9D8Z - chain A; structure by X-ray diffraction, 1.85 A resolution.

== Chain A ==
Protein: Activin receptor type-1
Source organism: Homo sapiens
Notes: EC 2.7.11.30
Reference sequence: Q04771 (ACVR1_HUMAN); residue numbers follow UniProt; this construct covers 178-509
Sequence (332 residues; numbered 178 to 509; the number before each row is that of its first residue):
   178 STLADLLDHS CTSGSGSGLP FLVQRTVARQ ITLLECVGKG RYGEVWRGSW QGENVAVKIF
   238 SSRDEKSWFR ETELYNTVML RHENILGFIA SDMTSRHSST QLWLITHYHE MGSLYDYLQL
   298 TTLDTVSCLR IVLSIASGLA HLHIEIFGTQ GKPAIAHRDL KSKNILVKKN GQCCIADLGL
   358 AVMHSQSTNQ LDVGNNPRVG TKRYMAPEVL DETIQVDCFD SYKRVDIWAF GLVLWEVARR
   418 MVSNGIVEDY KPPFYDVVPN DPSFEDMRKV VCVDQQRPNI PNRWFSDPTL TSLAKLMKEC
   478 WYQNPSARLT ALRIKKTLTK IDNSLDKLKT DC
Disordered / not traced: 178-202, 500-509
Small-molecule neighbours: A1A3D (1-[(1r,3r)-3-(methylcarbamoyl)cyclobutyl]-N-[(1-methylpiperidin-4-yl)methyl]-2-(3,4,5-trimethoxyphenyl)-1H-1,3-benzimidazole-6-carboxamide): Val214, Gly215, Tyr219, Val222, Ala233, Val234, Lys235, Glu248, Leu263, Leu281, Thr283, Tyr285, His286, Glu287, Met288, Gly289, Ser290, Leu297, Lys340, Asn341, Leu343, Ala353, Asp354
Curated features (UniProtKB/Swiss-Prot):
  - active site: Asp336 (Proton acceptor)
  - binding site (ATP): Val214 to Val222, Lys235
  - modified residue: Ser501 (Phosphoserine)
  - natural variant: Pro197 to Phe198 (sequence variant, change not given here; In FOP), Arg202 (R202I: In FOP), Arg206 (R206H: In FOP), Gln207 (Q207E: In FOP), Gly328 (G328E: In FOP; G328R: In FOP; G328W: In FOP), Gly356 (G356D: In FOP), Arg375 (R375P: In FOP)
  - mutagenesis: Thr203 (T203V: Almost complete loss of alcaline phosphatase induction; in association with A-325), Gln207 (Q207D: Strong induction of SMAD1 phosphorylation), Gly325 (G325A: Almost complete loss of alcaline phosphatase induction; in association with V-203)

== Overview ==
Ligands of chain A: compound A1A3D. UniProt lists active-site residue Asp336, 10 ATP-binding residues and 3
mutagenesis sites.
Chain A is Activin receptor type-1 (Homo sapiens); the structure, Crystal structure of the ACVR1 (ALK2) Kinase
Domain in complex with inhibitor CDD-2282, was determined by X-ray diffraction (same publication as 9D8E and
9D8F).
